5C8Y - chains B and E of the 6 polymer chains in the assembly; structure by X-ray diffraction, 2.59 A resolution.

# Chain B
Protein: Tubulin beta
Source organism: Sus barbatus
Amino-acid sequence (445 residues; each row starts with the number of its first residue):
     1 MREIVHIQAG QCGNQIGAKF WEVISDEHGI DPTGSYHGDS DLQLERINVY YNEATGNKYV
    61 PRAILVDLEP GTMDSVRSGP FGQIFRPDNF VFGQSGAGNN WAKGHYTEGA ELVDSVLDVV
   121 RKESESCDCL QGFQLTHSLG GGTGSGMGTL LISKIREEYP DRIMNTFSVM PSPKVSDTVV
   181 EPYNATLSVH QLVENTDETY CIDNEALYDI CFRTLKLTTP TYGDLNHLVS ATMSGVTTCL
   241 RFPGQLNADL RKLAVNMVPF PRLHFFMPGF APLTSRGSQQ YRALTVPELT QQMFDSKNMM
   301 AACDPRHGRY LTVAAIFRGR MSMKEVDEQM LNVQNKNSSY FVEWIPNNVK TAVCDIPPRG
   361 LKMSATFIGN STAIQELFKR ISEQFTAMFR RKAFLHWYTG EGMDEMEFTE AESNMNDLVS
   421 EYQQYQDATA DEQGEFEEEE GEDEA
Unresolved in the structure: 1, 429-445
Bound ions: Mg2+: Gln11 (together with GDP)
Ligand contacts:
  - GDP (guanosine-5'-diphosphate): Gly10, Gln11, Cys12, Gln15, Ile16, Ala97, Asn99, Ser138, Gly140, Gly141, Gly142, Thr143, Gly144, Val169, Pro171, Val175, Asp177, Glu181, Asn204, Leu207, Tyr222, Leu225, Asn226
  - Plinabulin (PN6; (3Z,6Z)-3-benzylidene-6-[(5-tert-butyl-1H-imidazol-4-yl)methylidene]piperazine-2,5-dione): Tyr50, Gln134, Asn165, Phe167, Glu198, Tyr200, Val236, Thr237, Cys239, Leu240, Leu250, Leu253, Ala254, Met257, Ala314, Ala315, Ile316, Lys350, Thr351, Ala352, Ile368

# Chain E
Protein: Stathmin-4
Source organism: Rattus norvegicus
UniProt: P63043 (STMN4_RAT); residues 5-145 here correspond to UniProt positions 49-189 (UniProt number = residue number + 44)
Amino-acid sequence (143 residues; numbered 3 to 145; the number before each row is that of its first residue):
     3 MADMEVIELN KCTSGQSFEV ILKPPSFDGV PEFNASLPRR RDPSLEEIQK KLEAAEERRK
    63 YQEAELLKHL AEKREHEREV IQKAIEENNN FIKMAKEKLA QKMESNKENR EAHLAAMLER
   123 LQEKDKHAEE VRKNKELKEE ASR
Unresolved in the structure: 3-5, 29-43, 142-145
Sequence notes: expression tag (3-4)
UniProt features mapped onto this chain:
  - modified residue: Ser46 (Phosphoserine)

# How chain B and chain E interact
Residue-residue contacts (22):
  Tyr106(B) - His78(E)  hydrogen bond
  Tyr106(B) - Glu79(E)
  Tyr106(B) - Val82(E)  hydrophobic
  Tyr106(B) - Ile83(E)
  Leu150(B) - Glu79(E)
  Ser153(B) - Lys75(E)
  Ser153(B) - Arg76(E)  hydrogen bond
  Lys154(B) - Arg76(E)
  Lys154(B) - Glu79(E)  salt bridge
  Arg156(B) - Leu68(E)
  Glu157(B) - Leu72(E)
  Glu157(B) - Arg76(E)  salt bridge
  Gln191(B) - Lys75(E)  hydrogen bond
  Asn195(B) - Lys75(E)
  Thr399(B) - Glu89(E)
  Glu401(B) - Val82(E)
  Glu401(B) - Ala86(E)
  Gly402(B) - Val82(E)
  Gly402(B) - Lys85(E)
  Gly402(B) - Ala86(E)
  Asp404(B) - Lys85(E)  salt bridge
  Glu407(B) - His78(E)  salt bridge
Also at the interface, not in a pair above, chain B (18 interface residues in all): His105, Thr107, Pro160, Gly400, Met403
Also at the interface, not in a pair above, chain E (13 interface residues in all): Glu65, Leu69

# Overview
18 residues of chain B and 13 residues of chain E are in contact, with 3 hydrogen bonds and 4 salt bridges.
Polar pairs include Lys154(B)-Glu79(E), Glu157(B)-Arg76(E) and Asp404(B)-Lys85(E). Bound to chain B: GDP and
Plinabulin.
Here chain B is Tubulin beta (Sus barbatus) and chain E is Stathmin-4 (Rattus norvegicus). Entry 5C8Y (Crystal
structure of T2R-TTL-Plinabulin complex) was determined by X-ray diffraction, deposited together with 5CA0,
5CA1 and 5CB4.
